5DYV - chains A and H; structure by X-ray diffraction, 2.50 A resolution.

Chain A (and H):
Protein: YD repeat-containing protein
Organism: Verrucosispora maris
Notes: chain H of this document is another copy of the same molecule, construct and numbering; everything in this record applies to it too
UniProtKB: F4F7G1 (F4F7G1_VERMA); residue numbers follow UniProt; this construct covers 1-141
Chain sequence (160 residues; numbered -18 to 141; the number before each row is that of its first residue; numbers below 1 keep their minus sign (Met-18 is residue -18)):
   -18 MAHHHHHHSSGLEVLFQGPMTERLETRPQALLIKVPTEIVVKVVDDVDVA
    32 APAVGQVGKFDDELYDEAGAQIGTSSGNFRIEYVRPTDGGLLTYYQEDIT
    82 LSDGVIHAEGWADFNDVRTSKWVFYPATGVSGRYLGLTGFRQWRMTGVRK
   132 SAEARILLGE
Disordered / not traced: -18 to 5, 141 (chain H: -18 to 11, 141)
Construct notes: initiating methionine (-18); expression tag (-17 to 0)
What the authors report for this chain:
  - contacts within the chain: Glu19-Arg122 (salt bridge)
  - conformationally variable residues (order/disorder transition): Asp26 to Gly36 (from molecular simulation)
  - binding site for the ligand EPE: Val21, Phe41, Phe60, Tyr76, Phe95, Trp124, Met126
  - specificity-determining residues: Tyr76 (from molecular simulation)

How chain A and chain H interact:
Residue-residue contacts - 30 pairs, chain A then chain H:
  Gln10(A) - Leu13(H)
  Ala11(A) - Leu12(H)
  Ala11(A) - Leu13(H)
  Leu13(A) - Gly140(H)
  Tyr64(A) - Tyr64(H)  hydrogen bond
  Tyr64(A) - Arg66(H)
  Tyr64(A) - Pro67(H)  hydrophobic
  Tyr64(A) - Leu73(H)
  Arg66(A) - Tyr64(H)
  Arg66(A) - Trp92(H)
  Pro67(A) - Tyr64(H)
  Thr68(A) - Glu63(H)  hydrogen bond
  Trp92(A) - Arg66(H)
  Trp92(A) - Thr68(H)
  Phe105(A) - Phe105(H)  hydrophobic
  Phe105(A) - Pro107(H)
  Phe105(A) - Phe121(H)  hydrophobic
  Pro107(A) - Phe105(H)  hydrophobic
  Phe121(A) - Phe105(H)  hydrophobic
  Phe121(A) - Phe121(H)  hydrophobic
  Phe121(A) - Gln123(H)
  Gln123(A) - Phe121(H)
  Arg136(A) - Thr119(H)  hydrogen bond (side chain-backbone)
  Arg136(A) - Gly120(H)
  Arg136(A) - Gly140(H)  hydrogen bond (side chain-backbone)
  Leu138(A) - Gly120(H)
  Leu138(A) - Leu138(H)
  Leu138(A) - Leu139(H)
  Leu139(A) - Leu138(H)
  Gly140(A) - Arg136(H)
Interface residues without a listed pair, chain A (19 interface residues in all): Glu63, Leu73, Gly120
Interface residues without a listed pair, chain H (20 interface residues in all): Lys15

Summary:
19 residues of chain A and 20 residues of chain H are in contact; the contacts include 4 hydrogen bonds. Polar
pairs include Tyr64(A)-Tyr64(H), Thr68(A)-Glu63(H) and Arg136(A)-Thr119(H). From the paper: a binding site for
the ligand EPE at Val21(A), Phe41(A) and Phe60(A) among others; the specificity determinant Tyr76(A).
Both chains are YD repeat-containing protein (Verrucosispora maris). Entry 5DYV (AbyU - wildtype) was
determined by X-ray diffraction, deposited together with 5DYQ.
